7AR4 - chains AAA and PaP; structure by X-ray diffraction, 2.60 A resolution.

# Chain AAA
Protein: Catenin beta-1
Source organism: Homo sapiens
UniProtKB: P35222 (CTNB1_HUMAN); residues 134-665 here = UniProt positions 134-665
Sequence (536 residues; numbered 130 to 665; the number before each row is that of its first residue):
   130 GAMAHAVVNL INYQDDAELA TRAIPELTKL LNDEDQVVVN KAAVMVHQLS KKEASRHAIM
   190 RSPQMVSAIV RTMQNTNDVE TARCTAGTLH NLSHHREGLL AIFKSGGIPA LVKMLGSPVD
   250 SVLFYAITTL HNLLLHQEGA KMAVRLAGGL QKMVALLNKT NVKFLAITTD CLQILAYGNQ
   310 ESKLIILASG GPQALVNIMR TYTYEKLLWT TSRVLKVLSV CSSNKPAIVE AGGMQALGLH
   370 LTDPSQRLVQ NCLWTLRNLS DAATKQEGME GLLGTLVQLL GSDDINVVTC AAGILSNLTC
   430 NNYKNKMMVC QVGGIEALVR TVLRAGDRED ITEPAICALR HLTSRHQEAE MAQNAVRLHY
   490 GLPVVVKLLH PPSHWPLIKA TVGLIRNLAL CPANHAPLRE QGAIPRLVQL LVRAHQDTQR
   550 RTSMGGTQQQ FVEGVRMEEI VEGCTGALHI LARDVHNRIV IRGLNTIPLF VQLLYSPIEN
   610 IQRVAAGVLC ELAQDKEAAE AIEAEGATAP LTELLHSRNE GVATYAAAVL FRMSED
Unresolved in the structure: 130-143, 550-559
Sequence notes: expression tag (130-133)
Swiss-Prot annotation at these positions:
  - region: L156 to L178 (Interaction with BCL9)
  - modified residue: Y142 (Phosphotyrosine), S191 (Phosphoserine), S246 (Phosphoserine), Y331 (Phosphotyrosine), Y333 (Phosphotyrosine), S552 (Phosphoserine), T556 (Microbial infection: Phosphothreonine), C619 (S-nitrosocysteine)
  - natural variant: K292 (K292N: Found in a patient with features of osteopathia striata cranial sclerosis; uncertain significance), L388 (L388P: In NEDSDV)
  - mutagenesis: Y142 (Y142E: No effect on interaction with BCL9 and BCL9L), L156 (L156A: Abolishes interaction with BCL9 but no effect on interaction with CDH3; when associated with A-159), L159 (L159A: No effect on interaction with BCL9 and CDH3. Abolishes interaction with BCL9 but no effect on interaction with CDH3; when associated with A-156), L178 (L178A: No effect on interaction with BCL9 and CDH3), F253 (F253A: Abolishes or strongly reduces AXIN2 binding), H260 (H260A: Abolishes or strongly reduces AXIN1 and AXIN2 binding. Strongly reduces phosphorylation and degradation; when associated with A-386 and A-383), K292 (K292A: Abolishes or strongly reduces AXIN1 and AXIN2 binding), K312 (K312E: Abolishes TCF7L2 binding), Y333 (Y333F: Abolished phosphorylation by SRC and interaction with isoform M2 of PKM (PKM2)), K345 (K345A: Abolishes APC binding), W383 (W383A: Abolishes APC binding. Strongly reduces phosphorylation and degradation; when associated with A-260 and A-386), R386 (R386A: Strongly reduces APC binding. Strongly reduces phosphorylation and degradation; when associated with A-260 and A-383), 7 further mutagenesis entries in UniProt

# Chain PaP
Protein: Cadherin-1
UniProtKB: P09803 (CADH1_MOUSE); residues 1-16 here correspond to UniProt positions 783-798 (UniProt number = residue number + 782)
Sequence (16 residues; each row starts with the number of its first residue):
     1 XVTRNDVPPD SLLVFX
Sequence notes: engineered mutation BAL_1 (Glu783 in P09803), P8 (Ala790 in P09803), D10 (Thr792 in P09803), S11 (Leu793 in P09803), L12 (Met794 in P09803), L13 (Ser795 in P09803), F15 (Pro797 in P09803), BAL_16 (Gln798 in P09803)
Modified residues: BAL (beta-alanine) at position 1; P8 (D-proline; DPR); BAL (beta-alanine) at position 16
Covalent attachments: covalent link BAL_1-BAL_16

# How chain AAA and chain PaP interact
Residue-residue contacts (30):
  V349(AAA) - BAL_16(PaP)
  K354(AAA) - F15(PaP)
  R386(AAA) - F15(PaP)
  N387(AAA) - F15(PaP)
  D390(AAA) - L12(PaP)
  D390(AAA) - V14(PaP)
  D390(AAA) - F15(PaP)
  T393(AAA) - L12(PaP)
  S425(AAA) - L13(PaP)
  N426(AAA) - L12(PaP)
  N426(AAA) - L13(PaP)  hydrogen bond (side chain-backbone)
  N426(AAA) - F15(PaP)
  T428(AAA) - D10(PaP)
  C429(AAA) - V7(PaP)  hydrophobic
  C429(AAA) - D10(PaP)
  C429(AAA) - S11(PaP)  hydrogen bond (side chain-backbone)
  C429(AAA) - L12(PaP)  hydrophobic
  N430(AAA) - V7(PaP)
  N430(AAA) - D10(PaP)  hydrogen bond (backbone-side chain)
  K435(AAA) - D10(PaP)  salt bridge
  E462(AAA) - R4(PaP)  salt bridge
  E462(AAA) - L13(PaP)
  P463(AAA) - L13(PaP)  hydrophobic
  R469(AAA) - S11(PaP)  hydrogen bond
  H470(AAA) - D10(PaP)
  H470(AAA) - S11(PaP)  hydrogen bond (side chain-backbone)
  R474(AAA) - P9(PaP)
  R474(AAA) - D10(PaP)  salt bridge
  P505(AAA) - R4(PaP)
  K508(AAA) - D6(PaP)  salt bridge
Interface residues without a listed pair, chain AAA (22 interface residues in all): G422, C466, S473

# Overview
22 residues of chain AAA face 11 of chain PaP across their interface; the contacts include 5 hydrogen bonds
and 4 salt bridges. Polar pairs include K435(AAA)-D10(PaP), E462(AAA)-R4(PaP) and R474(AAA)-D10(PaP). From
UniProt: 19 mutagenesis sites on chain AAA.
Here chain AAA is Catenin beta-1 (Homo sapiens) and chain PaP is Cadherin-1. Entry 7AR4 (Crystal structure of
beta-catenin in complex with cyclic peptide inhibitor) was determined by X-ray diffraction.
